PDB entry 8BTX | X-ray diffraction, 1.84 A resolution | chain A

# Chain A
Molecule: Protein archease
From: Homo sapiens
UniProtKB: A8K0B5 (A8K0B5_HUMAN); residue numbers follow UniProt; this construct covers 1-179
Sequence (183 residues; row label = number of the first residue in the row; numbers below 1 keep their minus sign (Gly-3 is residue -3)):
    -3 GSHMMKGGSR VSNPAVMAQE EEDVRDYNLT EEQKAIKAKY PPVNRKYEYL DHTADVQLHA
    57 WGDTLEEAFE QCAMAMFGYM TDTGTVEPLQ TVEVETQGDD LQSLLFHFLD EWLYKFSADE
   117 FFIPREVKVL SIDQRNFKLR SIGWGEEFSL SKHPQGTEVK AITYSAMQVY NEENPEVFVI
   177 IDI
Not modelled in the structure: -3 to 21
Sequence notes: expression tag (-3 to 0)
What the authors report for this chain:
  - conformationally variable residues: Asp22 to Asp47
  - mutagenesis - D51A, K156A: abolished catalytic activity on alpha32P-GTP
  - mutagenesis - D51A, K156A: abolished catalytic activity on XBP1 intron

# Overview
From the paper: D51A and K156A abolish catalytic activity on alpha32P-GTP; conformational variability at
Asp22.
Chain A is Protein archease (Homo sapiens); the structure, Structure of human Archease, was determined by
X-ray diffraction together with 8ODO and 8BTT from the same study.
